PDB entry 6AAA | X-ray diffraction, 1.90 A resolution | chain A

Chain A:
Protein: Blue-shifted Luciferase
Notes: EC 1.13.12.7
Chain sequence (547 residues; row label = number of the first residue in the row):
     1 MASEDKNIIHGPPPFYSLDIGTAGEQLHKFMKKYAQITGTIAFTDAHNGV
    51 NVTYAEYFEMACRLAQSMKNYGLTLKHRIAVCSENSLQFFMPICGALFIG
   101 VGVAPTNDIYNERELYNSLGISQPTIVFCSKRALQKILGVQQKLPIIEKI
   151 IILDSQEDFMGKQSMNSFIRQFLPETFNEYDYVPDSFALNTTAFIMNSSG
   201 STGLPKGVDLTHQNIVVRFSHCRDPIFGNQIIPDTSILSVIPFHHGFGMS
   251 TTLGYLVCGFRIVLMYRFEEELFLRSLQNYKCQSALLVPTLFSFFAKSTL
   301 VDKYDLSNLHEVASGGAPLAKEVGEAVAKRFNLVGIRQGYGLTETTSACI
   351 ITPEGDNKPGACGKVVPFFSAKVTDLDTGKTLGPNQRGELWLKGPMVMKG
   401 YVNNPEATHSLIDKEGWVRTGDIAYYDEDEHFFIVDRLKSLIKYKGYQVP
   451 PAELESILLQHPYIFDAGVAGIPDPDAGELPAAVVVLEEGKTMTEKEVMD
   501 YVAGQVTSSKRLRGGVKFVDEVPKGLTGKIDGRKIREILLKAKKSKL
Disordered / not traced: 1-4, 545-547
Reported in the primary citation:
  - contacts within the chain: Arg337-Glu354 (salt bridge), Lys358-Asp427, Lys358-Asp429
  - mutagenesis - R337L: decreased catalytic activity
  - mutagenesis - K524A: decreased stability
  - mutagenesis - T527A, K529A: abolished catalytic activity
  - conformationally variable residues (domain motion, loop rearrangement): Ser198 to Pro205, Ser314 to Leu319, Pro523 to Ile530

In short:
The paper reports that T527A and K529A abolish catalytic activity; conformational variability at Ser198,
Ser314 and Pro523; 4 substitutions were tested in all.
Chain A is Blue-shifted Luciferase; the structure, Structure of a blue-shifted Luciferase from Amydetes
vivianii, was determined by X-ray diffraction (same publication as 6ABH and 6AC3).
